Entry 6BZN (X-ray diffraction, 1.80 A resolution); this record covers chain A.

[Chain A]
Protein: Halogenase PltM
Organism: Pseudomonas fluorescens (strain ATCC BAA-477 / NRRL B-23932 / Pf-5)
Notes: EC 3.8.1.1
UniProt: Q4KCZ3 (Q4KCZ3_PSEF5); residues 1-502 here = UniProt positions 1-502
Chain sequence (522 residues; row label = number of the first residue in the row; numbers below 1 keep their minus sign (Met-19 is residue -19)):
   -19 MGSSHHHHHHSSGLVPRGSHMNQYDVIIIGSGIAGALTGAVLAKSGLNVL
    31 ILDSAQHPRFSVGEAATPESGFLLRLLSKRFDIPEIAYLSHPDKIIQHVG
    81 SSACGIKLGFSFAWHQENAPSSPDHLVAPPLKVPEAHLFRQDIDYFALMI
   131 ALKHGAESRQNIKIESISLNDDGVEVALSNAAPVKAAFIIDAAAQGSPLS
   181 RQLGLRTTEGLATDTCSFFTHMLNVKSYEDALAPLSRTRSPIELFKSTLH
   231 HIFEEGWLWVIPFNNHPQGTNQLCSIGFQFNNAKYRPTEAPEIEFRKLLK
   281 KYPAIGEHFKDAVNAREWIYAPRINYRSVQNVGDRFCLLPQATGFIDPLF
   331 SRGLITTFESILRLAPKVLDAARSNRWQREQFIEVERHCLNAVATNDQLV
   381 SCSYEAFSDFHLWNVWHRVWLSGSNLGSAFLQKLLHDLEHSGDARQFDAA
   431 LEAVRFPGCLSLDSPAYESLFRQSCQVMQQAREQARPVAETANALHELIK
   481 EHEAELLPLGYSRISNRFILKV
Not modelled in the structure: -19 to 1
Sequence notes: initiating methionine (-19); expression tag (-18 to 0)
Bound ions: Ca2+: Asp5, Asn98
Reported in the primary citation:
  - catalytic residues: Lys87 (proposed by the authors, not directly observed)

[Summary]
Asp5 and Asn98 coordinate Ca2+. From the paper: the catalytic residue Lys87.
Chain A is Halogenase PltM (Pseudomonas fluorescens (strain ATCC BAA-477 / NRRL B-23932 / Pf-5)); the
structure, Crystal structure of halogenase PltM, was determined by X-ray diffraction together with 6BZA, 6BZI,
6BZQ, 6BZT and 6BZZ from the same study.
